PDB entry 7OR3 | X-ray diffraction, 1.80 A resolution | chains A and B

# Chain A
Name: 14-3-3 protein sigma
From: Homo sapiens
Reference sequence: P31947 (1433S_HUMAN); residues 1-248 here = UniProt positions 1-248
Chain sequence (253 residues; row label = number of the first residue in the row; numbers below 1 keep their minus sign (Gly-4 is residue -4)):
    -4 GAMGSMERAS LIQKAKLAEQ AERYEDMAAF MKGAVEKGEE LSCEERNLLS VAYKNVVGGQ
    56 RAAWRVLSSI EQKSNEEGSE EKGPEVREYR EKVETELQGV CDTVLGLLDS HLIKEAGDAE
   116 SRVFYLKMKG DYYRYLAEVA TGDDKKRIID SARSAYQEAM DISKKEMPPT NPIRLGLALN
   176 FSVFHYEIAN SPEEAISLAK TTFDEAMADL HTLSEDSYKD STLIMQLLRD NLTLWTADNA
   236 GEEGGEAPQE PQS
Disordered / not traced: 72-77, 137-138, 232-248
Differences from the reference sequence: expression tag (-4 to 0)
Modified positions: Cys38 (S-hydroxycysteine; CSO)
Ion coordination: Mg2+: Glu35, Glu110, Glu188
Small-molecule neighbours:
  - 0AW (N-[(5-carbamimidoyl-3-phenyl-thiophen-2-yl)methyl]-2,3-dihydro-1-benzofuran-5-carboxamide), molecule 1: Glu14, Cys38, Glu39, Asn42, Leu43, Val46
  - 0AW, molecule 2: Cys38, Asn42, Asn166, Pro167, Asp215, Ile219
  - 0AW, molecule 3: Ile191, Lys195, Phe198, Arg224, Leu227, Thr228, Thr231

# Chain B
Name: Neurogenic locus notch homolog protein 4
Reference sequence: Q99466 (NOTC4_HUMAN); residues 1912-1922 here = UniProt positions 1912-1922
Chain sequence (11 residues; each row starts with the number of its first residue):
  1912 RGRRFSAGMR G
Disordered / not traced: 1912-1913, 1922
Modified positions: Ser1917 (phosphoserine; SEP)

# How chain A and chain B interact
Residue-residue contacts (25):
  Lys49(A) - Gly1919(B)
  Arg56(A) - Arg1914(B)
  Arg56(A) - Arg1915(B)
  Arg56(A) - Ser1917(B)
  Arg60(A) - Arg1914(B)
  Arg129(A) - Arg1915(B)
  Arg129(A) - Ser1917(B)
  Tyr130(A) - Ser1917(B)
  Gly171(A) - Ala1918(B)
  Leu174(A) - Phe1916(B)
  Leu174(A) - Ser1917(B)
  Leu174(A) - Ala1918(B)
  Asn175(A) - Ser1917(B)
  Asn175(A) - Ala1918(B)  hydrogen bond (side chain-backbone)
  Val178(A) - Arg1915(B)
  Val178(A) - Phe1916(B)
  Glu182(A) - Arg1915(B)  salt bridge
  Leu218(A) - Arg1921(B)  hydrogen bond (backbone-side chain)
  Gln221(A) - Arg1921(B)
  Leu222(A) - Phe1916(B)  hydrophobic
  Leu222(A) - Arg1921(B)
  Asp225(A) - Phe1916(B)
  Asn226(A) - Arg1915(B)
  Asn226(A) - Phe1916(B)  hydrogen bond (side chain-backbone)
  Leu229(A) - Arg1915(B)
Also at the interface, not in a pair above, chain A (19 interface residues in all): Lys122, Glu133, Trp230

# Overview
19 residues of chain A face 7 of chain B across their interface, with 3 hydrogen bonds and 1 salt bridge.
Polar contacts include Glu182(A)-Arg1915(B), Asn175(A)-Ala1918(B) and Leu218(A)-Arg1921(B). Bound to chain A:
3 copies of compound 0AW.
Chain A is 14-3-3 protein sigma (Homo sapiens) and chain B is Neurogenic locus notch homolog protein 4; the
structure, Ternary complex of 14-3-3 sigma, NotchpS1917 phosphopeptide, and WQ136, was determined by X-ray
diffraction.
